PDB entry 5WRI | X-ray diffraction, 1.60 A resolution | chains A and B of the 4 polymer chains in the assembly

[Chain A (and B)]
Protein: Protein-tyrosine sulfotransferase 1
Organism: Homo sapiens
Notes: EC 2.8.2.20; chain B of this document is another copy of the same molecule, construct and numbering; everything in this record applies to it too
Reference sequence: O60507 (TPST1_HUMAN); residue numbers follow UniProt; this construct covers 43-341
Sequence (320 residues; numbered 22 to 341; the number before each row is that of its first residue):
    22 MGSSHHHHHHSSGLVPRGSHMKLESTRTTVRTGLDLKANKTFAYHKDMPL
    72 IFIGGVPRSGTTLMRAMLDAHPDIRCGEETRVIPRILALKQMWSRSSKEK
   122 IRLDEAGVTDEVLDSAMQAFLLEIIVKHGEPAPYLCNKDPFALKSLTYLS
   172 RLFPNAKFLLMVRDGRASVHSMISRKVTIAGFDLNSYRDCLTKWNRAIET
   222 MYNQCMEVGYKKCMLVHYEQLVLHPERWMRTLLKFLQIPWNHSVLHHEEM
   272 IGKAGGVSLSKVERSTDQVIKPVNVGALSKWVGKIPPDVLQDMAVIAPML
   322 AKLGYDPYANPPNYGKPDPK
Not modelled in the structure: 22-64, 339-341 (chain B: 22-63, 337-341)
Construct notes: expression tag (22-42)
Cystine bridges: C97-C157, C226-C234
Bound ions: Mg2+: D90, H92, I95, G276; Zn2+: H263, H267 (shared with H267(B), E269(B) of chain B)
Small-molecule neighbours: adenosine-3'-5'-diphosphate (A3P): P78, R79, S80, G81, T82, T83, L84, K159, R184, S192, R196, Y239, V243, H268, S286, Q289, V290, K292, P293, V294, N295, A298, K301
Curated features (UniProtKB/Swiss-Prot):
  - region: R102 to R106 (Interaction with peptide substrate)
  - active site: E100 (Proton donor/acceptor)
  - binding site (3'-phosphoadenylyl sulfate): R79 to T83, R184, S192, R196, Y239, S286 to N295, K301
  - site (Transition state stabilizer): K159, S286
  - glycosylation (N-linked (GlcNAc...) asparagine): N60, N262
  - mutagenesis: N60 (N60A: Loss of one glycosylation site. Loss of N-glycosylation; when associated with A-262), N262 (N262A: Loss of one glycosylation site. Loss of N-glycosylation; when associated with A-60)
Reported in the primary citation:
  - catalytic residues: R79, E100, K159, S286

[Chain A / chain B interface]
Contacting residue pairs (55; chain A residue first):
  E99(A) with E126(B); A127(B)
  E100(A) with A127(B)
  T101(A) with L124(B); V129(B)
  R102(A) with E120(B), salt bridge; R123(B); L124(B)
  V103(A) with W114(B), hydrophobic; L124(B), hydrophobic
  R106(A) with W114(B); E120(B), salt bridge
  I107(A) with I107(B), hydrophobic
  L110(A) with L110(B), hydrophobic
  W114(A) with V103(B), hydrophobic; R106(B)
  E120(A) with R102(B), salt bridge; R106(B), salt bridge
  R123(A) with R102(B); V283(B), hydrogen bond (side chain-backbone)
  L124(A) with T101(B); R102(B); V103(B), hydrophobic
  E126(A) with E99(B); S281(B); K282(B), salt bridge
  A127(A) with E99(B); E100(B); H149(B), hydrogen bond (backbone-side chain)
  G128(A) with H149(B)
  V129(A) with T101(B); H149(B)
  V133(A) with I145(B), hydrophobic; K148(B)
  S136(A) with E144(B), hydrogen bond; K148(B)
  A137(A) with F141(B); E144(B); I145(B), hydrophobic
  M138(A) with F141(B), hydrophobic
  A140(A) with A140(B), hydrophobic
  F141(A) with A137(B)
  E144(A) with S136(B), hydrogen bond; A137(B); A140(B)
  I145(A) with V133(B), hydrophobic; A137(B), hydrophobic
  K148(A) with V133(B); S136(B)
  H149(A) with A127(B); G128(B); V129(B)
  S281(A) with E126(B)
  K282(A) with E126(B), salt bridge
  V283(A) with R123(B), hydrogen bond (backbone-side chain)
Also at the interface, not in a pair above, chain A (31 interface residues in all): I122, L134
Also at the interface, not in a pair above, chain B (31 interface residues in all): L134, M138, R285

[In short]
Chain A and chain B each contribute 31 residues to their interface; the contacts include 5 hydrogen bonds and
6 salt bridges. Among the polar pairs are R102(A)-E120(B), R106(A)-E120(B) and E126(A)-K282(B). Bound to chain
A: adenosine-3'-5'-diphosphate. From the paper: catalytic residues R79(A), E100(A) and K159(A) among others.
Both chains are Protein-tyrosine sulfotransferase 1 (Homo sapiens). Entry 5WRI (Crystal structure of human
tyrosylprotein sulfotransferase-1 complexed with PAP and C4 peptide) was determined by X-ray diffraction
together with 5WRJ from the same study.
